PDB entry 3ZXL | X-ray diffraction, 1.87 A resolution | chain A

# Chain A
Protein: HIAXHD3
Source organism: Humicola insolens
Notes: EC 3.2.1.55
Amino-acid sequence (542 residues; row label = number of the first residue in the row):
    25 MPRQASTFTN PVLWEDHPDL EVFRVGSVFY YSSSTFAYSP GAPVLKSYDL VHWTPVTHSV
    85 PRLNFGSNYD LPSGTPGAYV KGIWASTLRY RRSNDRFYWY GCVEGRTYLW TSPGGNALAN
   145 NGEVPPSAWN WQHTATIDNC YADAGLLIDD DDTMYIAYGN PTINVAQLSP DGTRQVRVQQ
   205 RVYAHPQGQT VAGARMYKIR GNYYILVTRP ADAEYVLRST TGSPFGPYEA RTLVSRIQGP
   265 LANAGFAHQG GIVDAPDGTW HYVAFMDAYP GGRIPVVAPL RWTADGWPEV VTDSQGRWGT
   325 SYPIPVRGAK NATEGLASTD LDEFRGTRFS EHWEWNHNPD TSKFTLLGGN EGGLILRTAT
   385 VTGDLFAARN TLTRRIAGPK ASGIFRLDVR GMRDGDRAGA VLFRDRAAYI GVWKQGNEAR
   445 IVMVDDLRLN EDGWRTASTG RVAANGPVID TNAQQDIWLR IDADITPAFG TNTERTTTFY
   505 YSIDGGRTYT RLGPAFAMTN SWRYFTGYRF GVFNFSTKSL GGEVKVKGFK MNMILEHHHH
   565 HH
Unresolved in the structure: 25-29, 560-566
Cystine bridges: Cys126-Cys164

# Summary
Chain A is HIAXHD3 (Humicola insolens); the structure, Engineering the active site of a GH43 glycoside
hydrolase generates a biotechnologically significant enzyme that displays ..., was determined by X-ray
diffraction together with 3ZXJ and 3ZXK from the same study.
